PDB entry 5NR7 | X-ray diffraction, 2.35 A resolution | chains A and B

# Chain A (and B)
Name: Thymidylate kinase
From: Mycobacterium tuberculosis (strain ATCC 25618 / H37Rv)
Notes: EC 2.7.4.9; chain B of this document is another copy of the same molecule, construct and numbering; everything in this record applies to it too
UniProtKB: P9WKE1 (KTHY_MYCTU); numbering as in UniProt (aligned over 1-214)
Chain sequence (214 residues; row label = number of the first residue in the row):
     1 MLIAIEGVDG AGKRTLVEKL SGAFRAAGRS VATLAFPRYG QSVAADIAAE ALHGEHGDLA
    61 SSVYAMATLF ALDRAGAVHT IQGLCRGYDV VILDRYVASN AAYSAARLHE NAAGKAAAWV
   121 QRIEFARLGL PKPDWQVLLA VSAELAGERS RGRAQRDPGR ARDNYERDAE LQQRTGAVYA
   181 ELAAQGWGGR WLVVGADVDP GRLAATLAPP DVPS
Not modelled in the structure: 146-166, 210-214 (chain B: 143-166, 209-214)
Ligand contacts: YUI (1-[1-[[4-(3-chloranylphenoxy)quinolin-2-yl]methyl]piperidin-4-yl]-5-methyl-pyrimidine-2,4-dione): D9, F36, P37, Y39, A49, L52, H53, F70, R74, R95, Y96, S99, N100, Y103, R167, Q172
UniProt features mapped onto this chain:
  - region: G147 to G159 (LID)
  - binding site (ATP): G7 to R14
  - binding site (dTMP): D9, Y39, F70, R74, R95, N100, Y103, D163, Y165
  - binding site (Mg(2+)): D9, E166
  - site: R153 (Transition state stabilizer)
Reported in the primary citation:
  - binding site for YUI: Y39, A49, L52, H53, Y103

# Chain A / chain B interface
Pairs across the interface (32):
  V43(A) - L128(B)  hydrophobic
  D46(A) - R127(B)
  E50(A) - R127(B)  salt bridge
  H56(A) - Y64(B)
  H56(A) - W119(B)  hydrogen bond
  H56(A) - I123(B)
  G57(A) - Y64(B)
  D58(A) - S62(B)  hydrogen bond
  D58(A) - V63(B)  hydrogen bond (side chain-backbone)
  D58(A) - Y64(B)  hydrogen bond (side chain-backbone)
  L59(A) - S62(B)
  L59(A) - Y64(B)
  L59(A) - A65(B)  hydrophobic
  L59(A) - T68(B)
  S61(A) - D58(B)
  S62(A) - D58(B)  hydrogen bond
  S62(A) - L59(B)
  S62(A) - S62(B)
  V63(A) - D58(B)  hydrogen bond (backbone-side chain)
  Y64(A) - H56(B)
  Y64(A) - G57(B)
  Y64(A) - D58(B)  hydrogen bond (backbone-side chain)
  A65(A) - L59(B)  hydrophobic
  A65(A) - A65(B)  hydrophobic
  T68(A) - I47(B)
  T68(A) - L69(B)
  L69(A) - L72(B)  hydrophobic
  L72(A) - V43(B)  hydrophobic
  W119(A) - H56(B)  hydrogen bond
  I123(A) - I47(B)  hydrophobic
  R127(A) - E50(B)  salt bridge
  L128(A) - V43(B)  hydrophobic
Also at the interface, not in a pair above, chain A (21 interface residues in all): I47, L108
Also at the interface, not in a pair above, chain B (19 interface residues in all): D46

# Summary
The interface between chain A and chain B involves 21 residues on one side and 19 on the other; the contacts
include 8 hydrogen bonds and 2 salt bridges. Among the polar pairs are E50(A)-R127(B), H56(A)-W119(B) and
D58(A)-S62(B). From the paper: a binding site for YUI at Y39(A), A49(A) and L52(A) among others.
Chain A and chain B are both Thymidylate kinase (Mycobacterium tuberculosis (strain ATCC 25618 / H37Rv)); the
structure, Mtb TMK crystal structure in complex with compound 43, was determined by X-ray diffraction,
deposited together with 5NQ5.
